PDB entry 1RBJ | X-ray diffraction, 2.70 A resolution | chains B and A

# Chain B
Molecule: 4-nt DNA strand
Sequence (4 nucleotides; numbered 201 to 204; the number before each row is that of its first residue):
   201 AAAA

# Chain A
Protein: Protein (ribonuclease B (e.c.3.1.27.5))
From: Bos taurus
Notes: EC 3.1.27.5
UniProtKB: P61823 (RNAS1_BOVIN); residues 1-124 here correspond to UniProt positions 27-150 (UniProt number = residue number + 26)
Amino-acid sequence (124 residues; numbered 1 to 124; the number before each row is that of its first residue):
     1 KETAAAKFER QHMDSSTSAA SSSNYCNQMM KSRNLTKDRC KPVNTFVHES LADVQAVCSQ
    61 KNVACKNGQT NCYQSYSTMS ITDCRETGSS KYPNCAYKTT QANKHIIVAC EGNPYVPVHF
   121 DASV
Disulfides: Cys-26/Cys-84, Cys-40/Cys-95, Cys-58/Cys-110, Cys-65/Cys-72
Curated features (UniProtKB/Swiss-Prot):
  - active site: His-12 (Proton acceptor), His-119 (Proton donor)
  - binding site (substrate): Lys-7, Arg-10, Lys-41 to Thr-45, Lys-66, Arg-85
  - glycosylation: Lys-1 (N-linked (Glc) (glycation) lysine), Lys-7 (N-linked (Glc) (glycation) lysine), Asn-34 (N-linked (GlcNAc...) asparagine), Lys-37 (N-linked (Glc) (glycation) lysine), Lys-41 (N-linked (Glc) (glycation) lysine)

# Interface between chain B and chain A
Contacting residue pairs - 24 pairs, chain B then chain A:
  DA201(B) with His-12(A), sugar contact; Lys-41(A), hydrogen bond to the sugar; Val-43(A), sugar contact; Asn-44(A), base contact; Thr-45(A), hydrogen bond to the base; Asp-83(A), hydrogen bond to the base; His-119(A), sugar contact; Phe-120(A), sugar contact; Asp-121(A), phosphate contact; Ser-123(A), hydrogen bond to the base
  DA202(B) with Lys-7(A), sugar contact; Gln-11(A), hydrogen bond to the phosphate; His-12(A), salt bridge to the phosphate; Cys-65(A), base contact; Asn-67(A), hydrogen bond to the base; Gln-69(A), base contact; Asn-71(A), hydrogen bond to the base; Ala-109(A), base contact; Glu-111(A), base contact; Val-118(A), base contact; His-119(A), salt bridge to the phosphate; Phe-120(A), hydrogen bond to the phosphate
  DA203(B) with Lys-7(A), salt bridge to the phosphate; Gln-69(A), hydrogen bond to the base
Also at the interface, not in a pair above, chain A (21 interface residues in all): Lys-66, Cys-72

# Summary
Chain B and chain A form an interface of 3 and 21 residues respectively, with 9 hydrogen bonds and 3 salt
bridges. Polar pairs include DA201(B)/Thr-45(A), DA201(B)/Asp-83(A) and DA201(B)/Ser-123(A). From UniProt:
active-site residues His-12(A) and His-119(A) and 9 substrate-binding residues on chain A.
Chain B is a 4-nt DNA strand and chain A is Protein (ribonuclease B (e.c.3.1.27.5)) (Bos taurus); the
structure, Ribonuclease B complex with d(tetra-(deoxy-adenylate)), was determined by X-ray diffraction.
